Entry 5TPN (X-ray diffraction, 3.14 A resolution); this record covers chains A and L of the 3 polymer chains in the assembly.

== Chain A ==
Name: Fusion glycoprotein F0, Fibritin
Source organism: Human respiratory syncytial virus A
UniProtKB: chimeric construct of P03420, Q38650: residues 27-513 from P03420 (FUS_HRSVA) positions 27-513 (same numbers); residues 518-544 from Q38650 positions 458-484 (UniProt number = residue number - 60)
Amino-acid sequence (510 residues; each row starts with the number of its first residue; note: 22 numbers in that range are skipped by the numbering (no residue carries them; nothing is unmodelled there)):
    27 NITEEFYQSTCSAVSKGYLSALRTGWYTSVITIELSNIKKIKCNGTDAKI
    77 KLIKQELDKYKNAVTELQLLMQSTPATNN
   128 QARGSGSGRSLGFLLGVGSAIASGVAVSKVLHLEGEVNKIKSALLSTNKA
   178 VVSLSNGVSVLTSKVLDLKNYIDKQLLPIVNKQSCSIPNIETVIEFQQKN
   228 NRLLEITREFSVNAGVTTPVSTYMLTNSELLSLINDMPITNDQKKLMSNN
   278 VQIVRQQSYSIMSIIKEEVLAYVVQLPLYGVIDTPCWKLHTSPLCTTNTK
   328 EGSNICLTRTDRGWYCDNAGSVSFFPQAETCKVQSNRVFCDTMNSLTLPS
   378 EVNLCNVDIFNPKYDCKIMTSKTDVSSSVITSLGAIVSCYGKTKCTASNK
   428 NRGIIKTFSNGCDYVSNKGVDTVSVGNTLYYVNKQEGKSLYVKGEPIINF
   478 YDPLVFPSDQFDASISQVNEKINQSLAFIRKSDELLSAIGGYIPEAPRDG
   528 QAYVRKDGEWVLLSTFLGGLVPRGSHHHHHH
Disordered / not traced: 128-133, 545-558
Sequence notes: conflict Lys-66 (Glu in P03420), Ile-76 (Val in P03420), Ala-102 (Pro in P03420), Gln-128 (Arg106 in P03420), Ser-137 (Phe in P03420), Gln-487 (Glu in P03420); engineered mutation Ile-67 (Asn in P03420), Pro-215 (Ser in P03420), Val-379 (Ile in P03420), Val-447 (Met in P03420); linker (131-135, 514-517); expression tag (545-558)
Curated features (UniProtKB/Swiss-Prot):
  - glycosylation (N-linked (GlcNAc...) asparagine): Asn-27, Asn-70, Asn-500
Cystine bridges: Cys-37/Cys-439, Cys-69/Cys-212, Cys-313/Cys-343, Cys-322/Cys-333, Cys-358/Cys-367, Cys-382/Cys-393, Cys-416/Cys-422

== Chain L ==
Name: hRSV0 light chain
Source organism: Homo sapiens
Amino-acid sequence (214 residues; each row starts with the number of its first residue; note: 16 numbers in that range are skipped by the numbering (no residue carries them; nothing is unmodelled there)):
     1 EIVMTSSPATLSVSPGERVTLFCRASQSV
    36 ISNLAWYQQKSGQAPRLLIYGA
    65 STRATGIP
    74 SRFSGSG
    83 SGTEFTLTISSLQSEDFAVYFCQQYNNWPLTFGGGTQVNVQRTVAAPSVF
   133 IFPPSDEQLKSGTASVVCLLNNFYPREAKVQWKVDNALQSGNSQESVTEQ
   183 DSKDSTYSLSSTLTLSKADYEKHKVYACEVTHQGLSSPVTKSFNRGEC
Cystine bridges: Cys-23/Cys-104, Cys-150/Cys-210
Glycans and other covalent adducts: covalent link Ile-36/Ser-83

== How chain A and chain L interact ==
Contacting residue pairs - 18 pairs, chain A then chain L:
  Ala-170(A) / Asn-108(L)
  Ala-170(A) / Asn-109(L)
  Leu-172(A) / Trp-110(L)  hydrophobic
  Ser-173(A) / Tyr-107(L)
  Ser-173(A) / Trp-110(L)
  Thr-174(A) / Asn-38(L)  hydrogen bond
  Thr-174(A) / Tyr-107(L)
  Asn-175(A) / Asn-38(L)
  Lys-176(A) / Asn-38(L)  hydrogen bond (backbone-side chain)
  Ala-177(A) / Asn-38(L)
  Ala-177(A) / Asn-108(L)
  Val-178(A) / Ile-36(L)  hydrophobic
  Val-178(A) / Asn-108(L)  hydrogen bond (backbone-side chain)
  Val-178(A) / Asn-109(L)
  Leu-188(A) / Ile-36(L)  hydrophobic
  Asp-263(A) / Ile-36(L)
  Asp-263(A) / Ser-37(L)  hydrogen bond
  Asp-263(A) / Ser-83(L)  hydrogen bond
Also at the interface, not in a pair above, chain A (12 interface residues in all): Ser-169, Asn-262
Also at the interface, not in a pair above, chain L (10 interface residues in all): Ser-28, Leu-112

== Summary ==
Chain A and chain L form an interface of 12 and 10 residues respectively, with 5 hydrogen bonds. Among the
polar pairs are Thr-174(A)/Asn-38(L), Lys-176(A)/Asn-38(L) and Val-178(A)/Asn-108(L).
Chain A is Fusion glycoprotein F0, Fibritin (Human respiratory syncytial virus A) and chain L is hRSV0 light
chain (Homo sapiens); the structure, Crystal structure of RSV F in complex with human antibody hRSV90, was
determined by X-ray diffraction.
